3FL0 - chains A and B; structure by X-ray diffraction, 1.94 A resolution.

Chain A (and B):
Protein: Ribonuclease pancreatic
Source organism: Bos taurus
Notes: EC 3.1.27.5; chain B of this document is another copy of the same molecule, construct and numbering; everything in this record applies to it too
UniProt: P61823 (RNAS1_BOVIN); residues 1-124 here correspond to UniProt positions 27-150 (UniProt number = residue number + 26)
Sequence (124 residues; each row starts with the number of its first residue):
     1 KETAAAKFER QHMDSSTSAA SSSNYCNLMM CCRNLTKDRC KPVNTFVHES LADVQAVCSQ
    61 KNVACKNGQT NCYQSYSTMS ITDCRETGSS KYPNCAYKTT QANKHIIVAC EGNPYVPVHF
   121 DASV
Differences from the reference sequence: engineered mutation Leu28 (Gln54 in P61823), Cys31 (Lys57 in P61823), Cys32 (Ser58 in P61823)
Modified residues: Cys31 (s-(2-amino-2-oxoethyl)-l-cysteine; YCM); Cys32 (s-(2-amino-2-oxoethyl)-l-cysteine; YCM)
Disulfide bonds: Cys26-Cys84, Cys40-Cys95, Cys58-Cys110, Cys65-Cys72
Residues lining bound ligands: CGP (2'-deoxycytidine-2'-deoxyguanosine-3',5'-monophosphate): Lys41, Val43, Asn44, Thr45, Asp83, Arg85, Val118, His119, Phe120, Asp121, Ala122, Ser123
UniProt features mapped onto this chain:
  - active site: His12 (Proton acceptor), His119 (Proton donor)
  - binding site (substrate): Lys7, Arg10, Lys41 to Thr45, Lys66, Arg85
  - glycosylation: Lys1 (N-linked (Glc) (glycation) lysine), Lys7 (N-linked (Glc) (glycation) lysine), Asn34 (N-linked (GlcNAc...) asparagine), Lys37 (N-linked (Glc) (glycation) lysine), Lys41 (N-linked (Glc) (glycation) lysine)

Chain A / chain B interface:
Pairs across the interface - 75 pairs, chain A then chain B:
  Ala4(A) - Val118(B)  hydrophobic
  Ala5(A) - Val116(B)  hydrophobic
  Ala5(A) - Pro117(B)
  Phe8(A) - Val54(B)  hydrophobic
  Phe8(A) - Val108(B)  hydrophobic
  Phe8(A) - Pro117(B)
  Phe8(A) - His119(B)
  Phe8(A) - Phe120(B)
  Glu9(A) - Arg33(B)  hydrogen bond (backbone-side chain)
  Glu9(A) - Leu51(B)
  Arg10(A) - Arg33(B)  hydrogen bond (backbone-side chain)
  Arg10(A) - Leu35(B)
  Gln11(A) - Leu35(B)
  Gln11(A) - Lys41(B)
  Gln11(A) - Asn44(B)  hydrogen bond (backbone-side chain)
  Gln11(A) - Thr45(B)
  Gln11(A) - Phe46(B)
  His12(A) - Lys41(B)
  His12(A) - Asn44(B)
  His12(A) - Thr45(B)  hydrogen bond (side chain-backbone)
  His12(A) - Phe46(B)
  His12(A) - Val47(B)  hydrogen bond (backbone-backbone)
  His12(A) - Phe120(B)
  Met13(A) - Arg33(B)  hydrogen bond (backbone-side chain)
  Met13(A) - Val47(B)
  Met13(A) - Glu49(B)
  Met13(A) - Leu51(B)  hydrophobic
  Met13(A) - Val54(B)  hydrophobic
  Asp14(A) - Tyr25(B)  hydrogen bond
  Asp14(A) - Val47(B)  hydrogen bond (backbone-backbone)
  Asp14(A) - His48(B)  hydrogen bond (backbone-side chain)
  Ser15(A) - Val47(B)
  Ser15(A) - His48(B)
  Ser15(A) - Glu49(B)  hydrogen bond (side chain-backbone)
  Ser15(A) - Ser50(B)
  Ser15(A) - Leu51(B)  hydrogen bond (side chain-backbone)
  Ser16(A) - His48(B)  hydrogen bond (backbone-backbone)
  Tyr25(A) - Asp14(B)  hydrogen bond
  Arg33(A) - Glu9(B)  hydrogen bond (side chain-backbone)
  Arg33(A) - Arg10(B)  hydrogen bond (side chain-backbone)
  Arg33(A) - Met13(B)  hydrogen bond (side chain-backbone)
  Leu35(A) - Arg10(B)
  Leu35(A) - Gln11(B)
  Lys41(A) - Gln11(B)  hydrogen bond
  Lys41(A) - His12(B)
  Asn44(A) - Gln11(B)  hydrogen bond (side chain-backbone)
  Asn44(A) - His12(B)
  Thr45(A) - Gln11(B)
  Thr45(A) - His12(B)  hydrogen bond (backbone-side chain)
  Phe46(A) - Gln11(B)
  Phe46(A) - His12(B)
  Val47(A) - His12(B)  hydrogen bond (backbone-backbone)
  Val47(A) - Met13(B)
  Val47(A) - Asp14(B)  hydrogen bond (backbone-backbone)
  Val47(A) - Ser15(B)
  His48(A) - Asp14(B)  hydrogen bond (side chain-backbone)
  His48(A) - Ser15(B)
  His48(A) - Ser16(B)  hydrogen bond (backbone-backbone)
  Glu49(A) - Met13(B)
  Glu49(A) - Ser15(B)  hydrogen bond (backbone-side chain)
  Ser50(A) - Met13(B)
  Ser50(A) - Ser15(B)
  Leu51(A) - Glu9(B)
  Leu51(A) - Met13(B)  hydrophobic
  Leu51(A) - Ser15(B)
  Val54(A) - Phe8(B)  hydrophobic
  Val54(A) - Met13(B)  hydrophobic
  Val108(A) - Phe8(B)  hydrophobic
  Val116(A) - Ala5(B)  hydrophobic
  Pro117(A) - Phe8(B)
  Val118(A) - Ala4(B)  hydrophobic
  Val118(A) - Phe8(B)
  His119(A) - Phe8(B)
  Phe120(A) - Phe8(B)
  Phe120(A) - His12(B)
Other interface residues (no listed pair), chain A (34 interface residues in all): Met29, Asn34, Gln55, Glu111
Other interface residues (no listed pair), chain B (34 interface residues in all): Met29, Asn34, Gln55, Glu111

Summary:
The chain A/chain B interface involves 34 residues from each chain, with 24 hydrogen bonds. Polar pairs
include Glu9(A)-Arg33(B), Arg10(A)-Arg33(B) and Gln11(A)-Asn44(B). Chain A binds compound CGP. Curated
annotation (UniProt) lists active-site residues His12(A) and His119(A) and 9 substrate-binding residues on
chain A.
Chain A and chain B are both Ribonuclease pancreatic (Bos taurus); the structure, X-ray structure of the non
covalent swapped form of the Q28L/K31C/S32C mutant of bovine pancreatic ribonuclease ..., was determined by
X-ray diffraction (same publication as 3FKZ, 3FL1 and 3FL3).
